1MHD - chains D and A of the 4 polymer chains in the assembly; structure by X-ray diffraction, 2.80 A resolution.

[Chain D]
Molecule: 14-nt DNA strand
Sequence (14 nucleotides; row label = number of the first residue in the row):
  2001 TATGTCTAGACTGA

[Chain A]
Molecule: SMAD3
From: Homo sapiens
Notes: fragment: mh1 domain, residues 1 - 144
UniProtKB: P84022 (SMAD3_HUMAN); numbering as in UniProt (aligned over 1-132)
Sequence (132 residues; each row starts with the number of its first residue):
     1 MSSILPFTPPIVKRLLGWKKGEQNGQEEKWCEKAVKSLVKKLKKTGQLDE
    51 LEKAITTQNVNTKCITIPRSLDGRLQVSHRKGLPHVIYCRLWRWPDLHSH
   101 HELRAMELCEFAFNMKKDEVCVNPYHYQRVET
Not modelled in the structure: 1-9
Disulfide bonds: Cys-64/Cys-109
Curated features (UniProtKB/Swiss-Prot):
  - binding site (Zn(2+)): Cys-64, Cys-109, Cys-121, His-126
  - site: Lys-40 (Required for trimerization), Lys-41 (Required for interaction with DNA and JUN and for functional cooperation with JUN)
  - modified residue: Ser-2 (N-acetylserine), Thr-8 (Phosphothreonine)
  - cross-link (Glycyl lysine isopeptide (Lys-Gly)): Lys-33 (interchain with G-Cter in ubiquitin), Lys-81 (interchain with G-Cter in ubiquitin)

[Interface between chain D and chain A]
Residue-residue contacts (5):
  DA2002(D) / His-100(A)  salt bridge to the phosphate
  DA2002(D) / His-101(A)  phosphate contact
  DT2003(D) / Arg-74(A)  base contact
  DG2004(D) / Arg-74(A)  hydrogen bond to the base
  DT2005(D) / Lys-81(A)  base contact
Other interface residues (no listed pair), chain D (6 interface residues in all): DC2006, DT2012
Other interface residues (no listed pair), chain A (6 interface residues in all): Lys-40, Gln-76

[Summary]
Chain D and chain A each contribute 6 residues to their interface, with 1 hydrogen bond and 1 salt bridge.
Polar pairs include DG2004(D)/Arg-74(A) and DA2002(D)/His-100(A). From UniProt: 4 Zn2+-binding residues on
chain A.
Chain D is a 14-nt DNA strand and chain A is SMAD3 (Homo sapiens); the structure, Crystal structure of a smad
MH1 domain bound to DNA, was determined by X-ray diffraction.
